PDB entry 8AA2 | electron microscopy, 3.10 A resolution | chains G and B of the 8 polymer chains in the assembly

[Chain G]
Molecule: DUF4960 domain-containing protein
From: Bacteroides thetaiotaomicron VPI-5482
Reference sequence: Q8A6W5 (Q8A6W5_BACTN); residues -22 to 438 here correspond to UniProt positions 1-461 (UniProt number = residue number + 23)
Chain sequence (467 residues; numbered -22 to 444; the number before each row is that of its first residue; numbers below 1 keep their minus sign (Met-22 is residue -22)):
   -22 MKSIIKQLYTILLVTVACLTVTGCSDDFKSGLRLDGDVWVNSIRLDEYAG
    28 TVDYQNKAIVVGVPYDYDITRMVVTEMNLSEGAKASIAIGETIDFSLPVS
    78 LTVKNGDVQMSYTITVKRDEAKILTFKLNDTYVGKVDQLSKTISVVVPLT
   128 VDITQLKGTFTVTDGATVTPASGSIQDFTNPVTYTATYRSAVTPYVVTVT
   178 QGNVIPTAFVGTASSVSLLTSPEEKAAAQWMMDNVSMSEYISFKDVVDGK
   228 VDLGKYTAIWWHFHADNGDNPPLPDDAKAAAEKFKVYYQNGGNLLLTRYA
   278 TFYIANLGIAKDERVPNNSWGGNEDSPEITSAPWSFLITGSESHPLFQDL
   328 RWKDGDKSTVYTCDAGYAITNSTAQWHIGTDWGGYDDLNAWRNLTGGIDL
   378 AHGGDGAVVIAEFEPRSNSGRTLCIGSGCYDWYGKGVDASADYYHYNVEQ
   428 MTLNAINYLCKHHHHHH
Unresolved in the structure: -22 to 3, 439-444
Differences from the reference sequence: expression tag (439-444)
Residues lining bound ligands: beta-D-fructofuranose (FRU): Asp246, Asn294, Asn295, Ser296, Trp297, Trp311, Asn348, Thr350, Gln352, His354, Trp359
From the paper describing this entry:
  - binding site for beta-D-fructofuranose: Trp297, Trp359
  - mutagenesis - W297A/W359A: abolished binding to FOS
  - binding site for beta-D-fructofuranose: Asn295, Thr350, Gln352 (by similarity / conservation)

[Chain B]
Molecule: SusD homolog
From: Bacteroides thetaiotaomicron VPI-5482
Reference sequence: Q8A6W4 (Q8A6W4_BACTN); residues -17 to 552 here correspond to UniProt positions 1-570 (UniProt number = residue number + 18)
Chain sequence (570 residues; numbered -17 to 552; the number before each row is that of its first residue; numbers below 1 keep their minus sign (Met-17 is residue -17)):
   -17 MKKIIYIATIGITLLTTSCDDFLDRQVPQGIVTGDQIASPEYVDNLVISA
    33 YAIWATGDDINSSFSLWNYDVRSDDCYKGGSGTEDGGVFNALEISKGINT
    83 TDWNINDIWKRLYQCITRANTALQSLDQMDEKTYPLKNQRIAEMRFLRGH
   133 AHFMLKQLFKKIVIVNDENMEPDAYNELSNTTYTNDEQWQKIADDFQFAY
   183 DNLPEVQIEKGRPAQAAAAAYLAKTYLYKAYRQDGADNALTGINEEDLKQ
   233 VVKYTDPLIMAKGGYGLETDYSMNFLPQYENGAESVWAIQYSINDGTYNG
   283 NLNWGMGLTTPQILGCCDFHKPSQNLVNAFKTDSQGKPLFSTYDNENYEV
   333 ATDNVDPRLFHTVGMPGFPYKYNEGYIIQKNDDWSRSKGLYGYYVSLKEN
   383 VDPDCDCLKKGSYWASSLNHIVIRYADVLLMRAEALIQLNDGRITDAISL
   433 INEVRSRAAGSTMLIFNYKEDYGVNFKVTPYDLKAYAQDEAMKMLKWERR
   483 VEFGMESSRFFDLVRWGEAKDVINAYYVTEASRCSIYKNAGFTENKNEYL
   533 PVPFEQISASNGNYTQNFGW
Unresolved in the structure: -17 to 1
Disulfides: Cys387-Cys389
Metal / ion sites: Mg2+: Glu262, Tyr273, Ser399, Asn401 (shared with 1 residue of chain A)
Residues lining bound ligands: beta-D-fructofuranose (FRU): Asp41, Ile42, Asn43, Asp67, Gly68, Phe71, Trp85, Leu290, Cys298, Phe301, Arg368, Tyr395

[Interface between chain G and chain B]
Residue-residue contacts (18):
  Lys288(G) - Thr334(B)  hydrogen bond (side chain-backbone)
  Arg369(G) - Asp315(B)
  Arg369(G) - Ser316(B)
  Arg369(G) - Gln317(B)
  Gly374(G) - Ser316(B)  hydrogen bond (backbone-side chain)
  Ile375(G) - Ser316(B)
  Ile375(G) - Gln317(B)
  Glu391(G) - Ser316(B)
  Glu391(G) - Asn336(B)
  Pro392(G) - Asn457(B)
  Arg393(G) - Ala333(B)
  Arg393(G) - Lys451(B)
  Arg393(G) - Gly455(B)
  Arg393(G) - Asn457(B)  hydrogen bond (backbone-side chain)
  Ser394(G) - Lys451(B)
  Ser394(G) - Gly455(B)
  Asn395(G) - Lys451(B)  hydrogen bond (side chain-backbone)
  Asn395(G) - Glu452(B)
Other interface residues (no listed pair), chain G (11 interface residues in all): Asn370, Asp376
Other interface residues (no listed pair), chain B (13 interface residues in all): Thr324, Asp335, Lys459

[Overview]
11 residues of chain G and 13 residues of chain B are in contact; the contacts include 4 hydrogen bonds. Among
the polar pairs are Lys288(G)-Thr334(B), Gly374(G)-Ser316(B) and Arg393(G)-Asn457(B). Bound to chain G:
beta-D-fructofuranose. The paper reports a binding site for beta-D-fructofuranose at Trp297(G), Trp359(G) and
Asn295(G) among others; W297A/W359A of chain G abolish binding to FOS.
Chain G is DUF4960 domain-containing protein and chain B is SusD homolog, both from Bacteroides
thetaiotaomicron VPI-5482; the structure, Inactive levan utilisation machinery (utilisome) in the presence of
levan fructo-oligosaccharides DP 15-25, was determined by electron microscopy, deposited together with 8A9Y,
8AA0, 8AA1 and 8AA3.
